1GTW - chains B and D of the 4 polymer chains in the assembly; structure by X-ray diffraction, 1.85 A resolution.

Chain B:
Name: Caat/enhancer binding protein beta
Source organism: Homo sapiens
Notes: fragment: bzip domain, residues 259-336
Reference sequence: P17676 (CEBPB_HUMAN); numbering as in UniProt (aligned over 259-336)
Sequence (78 residues; row label = number of the first residue in the row):
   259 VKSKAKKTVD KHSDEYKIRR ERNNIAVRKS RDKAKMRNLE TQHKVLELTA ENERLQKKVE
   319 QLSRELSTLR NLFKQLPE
Not modelled in the structure: 259-267, 336
UniProt features mapped onto this chain:
  - region: Lys275 to Arg295 (Basic motif), Leu297 to Leu304 (Leucine-zipper)
  - modified residue: Thr266 (Phosphothreonine), Ser288 (Phosphoserine), Ser325 (Phosphoserine)
  - cross-link (Glycyl lysine isopeptide (Lys-Gly)): Lys260 (interchain with G-Cter in SUMO2), Lys262 (interchain with G-Cter in SUMO2), Lys332 (interchain with G-Cter in SUMO2)
  - mutagenesis: Ser288 (S288A: Loss of nuclear translocation)

Chain D:
Molecule: 16-nt DNA strand
Sequence (16 nucleotides; each row starts with the number of its first residue):
   101 TAGGATTGCG CCACAT

Interface between chain B and chain D:
Residue-residue contacts (11):
  Lys269(B) - DC112(D)  salt bridge to the phosphate
  Tyr274(B) - DC111(D)  sugar contact
  Tyr274(B) - DC112(D)  hydrogen bond to the phosphate
  Arg278(B) - DC111(D)  salt bridge to the phosphate
  Arg278(B) - DC112(D)  base contact
  Asn281(B) - DC112(D)  hydrogen bond to the base
  Asn281(B) - DA113(D)  base contact
  Asn282(B) - DG110(D)  sugar contact
  Asn282(B) - DC111(D)  hydrogen bond to the phosphate
  Val285(B) - DC112(D)  base contact
  Arg289(B) - DG110(D)  hydrogen bond to the base
Other interface residues (no listed pair), chain B (8 interface residues in all): Arg286
Other interface residues (no listed pair), chain D (5 interface residues in all): DC109

Summary:
8 residues of chain B and 5 residues of chain D are in contact, with 4 hydrogen bonds and 2 salt bridges.
Polar contacts include Asn281(B)-DC112(D), Arg289(B)-DG110(D) and Tyr274(B)-DC112(D). From UniProt: one
mutagenesis site on chain B.
Here chain B is Caat/enhancer binding protein beta (Homo sapiens) and chain D is a 16-nt DNA strand. Entry
1GTW (crystal structure of C/EBPbeta bZip homodimer bound to a DNA fragment from the tom-1A promoter) was
determined by X-ray diffraction.
